PDB entry 1S5C | X-ray diffraction, 2.50 A resolution | chains E and F of the 6 polymer chains in the assembly

== Chain E (and F) ==
Molecule: cholera enterotoxin B-subunit
From: Vibrio cholerae
Notes: chain F of this document is another copy of the same molecule, construct and numbering; everything in this record applies to it too
UniProtKB: P01556 (CHTB_VIBCH); residues 1-103 here correspond to UniProt positions 22-124 (UniProt number = residue number + 21)
Amino-acid sequence (103 residues; numbered 1 to 103; the number before each row is that of its first residue):
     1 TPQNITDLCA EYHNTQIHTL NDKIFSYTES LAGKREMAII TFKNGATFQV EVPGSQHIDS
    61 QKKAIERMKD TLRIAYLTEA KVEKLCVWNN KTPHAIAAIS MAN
Cystine bridges: Cys-9/Cys-86

== How chain E and chain F interact ==
Contacting residue pairs (58; chain E residue first):
  Thr-1(E) / Arg-35(F)
  Thr-1(E) / Met-37(F)
  Thr-1(E) / Gln-49(F)
  Thr-1(E) / Thr-92(F)
  Pro-2(E) / Arg-35(F)
  Pro-2(E) / Ile-39(F)
  Pro-2(E) / Pro-93(F)
  Gln-3(E) / Ile-39(F)
  Gln-3(E) / Thr-47(F)
  Gln-3(E) / Thr-92(F)  hydrogen bond
  Gln-3(E) / Pro-93(F)
  Ile-5(E) / Thr-28(F)
  Leu-8(E) / Ser-30(F)
  Glu-11(E) / Arg-35(F)  salt bridge
  Tyr-12(E) / Ala-32(F)
  Tyr-12(E) / Gly-33(F)  hydrogen bond (side chain-backbone)
  Tyr-12(E) / Arg-35(F)
  Ile-58(E) / Lys-34(F)
  Ser-60(E) / Glu-36(F)  hydrogen bond
  Gln-61(E) / Leu-31(F)  hydrogen bond (side chain-backbone)
  Gln-61(E) / Ala-32(F)
  Gln-61(E) / Gly-33(F)
  Gln-61(E) / Glu-36(F)
  Ala-64(E) / Leu-31(F)  hydrophobic
  Ala-64(E) / Glu-36(F)
  Ile-65(E) / Leu-31(F)  hydrophobic
  Arg-67(E) / Glu-29(F)
  Arg-67(E) / Glu-66(F)  salt bridge
  Arg-67(E) / Lys-69(F)
  Arg-67(E) / Asp-70(F)  salt bridge
  Arg-67(E) / Arg-73(F)  hydrogen bond (backbone-side chain)
  Met-68(E) / Glu-29(F)
  Met-68(E) / Leu-31(F)  hydrophobic
  Asp-70(E) / Arg-73(F)
  Thr-71(E) / Glu-29(F)  hydrogen bond
  Thr-71(E) / Arg-73(F)  hydrogen bond
  Ile-74(E) / Leu-77(F)  hydrophobic
  Thr-78(E) / Leu-77(F)
  Ala-80(E) / Leu-77(F)  hydrophobic
  Trp-88(E) / Leu-31(F)  hydrophobic
  Trp-88(E) / Ala-32(F)  hydrophobic
  Ile-96(E) / Leu-31(F)
  Ala-97(E) / Ser-30(F)
  Ala-97(E) / Leu-31(F)  hydrogen bond (backbone-backbone)
  Ala-97(E) / Ala-32(F)
  Ala-98(E) / Glu-29(F)
  Ala-98(E) / Ser-30(F)
  Ile-99(E) / Thr-28(F)
  Ile-99(E) / Glu-29(F)  hydrogen bond (backbone-backbone)
  Ser-100(E) / Tyr-27(F)
  Ser-100(E) / Thr-28(F)
  Met-101(E) / Ser-26(F)
  Met-101(E) / Tyr-27(F)  hydrogen bond (backbone-backbone)
  Met-101(E) / Tyr-76(F)  hydrogen bond (backbone-side chain)
  Ala-102(E) / Ser-26(F)
  Ala-102(E) / Tyr-76(F)  hydrogen bond (backbone-side chain)
  Asn-103(E) / Phe-25(F)
  Asn-103(E) / Tyr-76(F)
Other interface residues (no listed pair), chain E (31 interface residues in all): Asn-4, Val-50, Lys-63
Other interface residues (no listed pair), chain F (25 interface residues in all): Ile-74

== Overview ==
31 residues of chain E face 25 of chain F across their interface; the contacts include 12 hydrogen bonds and 3
salt bridges. Among the polar pairs are Glu-11(E)/Arg-35(F), Arg-67(E)/Glu-66(F) and Arg-67(E)/Asp-70(F).
Both chains are cholera enterotoxin B-subunit (Vibrio cholerae). Entry 1S5C (Cholera holotoxin with an
A-subunit Y30S mutation, Crystal form 1) was determined by X-ray diffraction (same publication as 1S5B, 1S5D,
1S5E and 1S5F).
